6YQW - chain A; structure by X-ray diffraction, 1.50 A resolution.

[Chain A]
Protein: Bromodomain-containing protein 9
From: Homo sapiens
Reference sequence: Q9H8M2 (BRD9_HUMAN); residues 18-122 here correspond to UniProt positions 134-238 (UniProt number = residue number + 116)
Sequence (106 residues; numbered 17 to 122; the number before each row is that of its first residue):
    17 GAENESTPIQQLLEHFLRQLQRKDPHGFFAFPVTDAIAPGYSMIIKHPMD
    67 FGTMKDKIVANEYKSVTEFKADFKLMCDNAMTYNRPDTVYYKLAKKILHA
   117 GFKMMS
Disordered / not traced: 17-21
Differences from the reference sequence: expression tag (17)
Swiss-Prot annotation at these positions:
  - region: T98 to N100 (Histone H4K5ac H4K8ac and histone H4K5bu H4K8bu binding)
  - site (Histone H4K5ac H4K8ac and histone H4K5bu H4K8bu binding): I53, Y106
Small-molecule neighbours: 82I (4-chloranyl-2-methyl-5-(methylamino)pyridazin-3-one): F44, F45, V49, I53, A54, Y57, A96, Y99, N100, Y106

[In short]
Ligands of chain A: compound 82I.
Chain A is Bromodomain-containing protein 9 (Homo sapiens); the structure, BRD9 with
4-chloro-2-methyl-methylamino-pyridazinone, was determined by X-ray diffraction, deposited together with 6YQR,
6YQS and 6YQZ.
